6EM8 - chains F and G of the 10 polymer chains in the assembly; structure by electron microscopy, 8.40 A resolution (very low resolution: no residue pairs are listed; an interface is given only as per-side residue counts).

== Chain F (and G) ==
Protein: ATP-dependent Clp protease ATP-binding subunit ClpC
From: Staphylococcus aureus
Notes: chain G of this document is another copy of the same molecule, construct and numbering; everything in this record applies to it too
UniProt: W8U1E4 (W8U1E4_STAAU); the construct lacks a stretch of the UniProt sequence and is renumbered around it, so the offset changes along the chain: 1-587 = UniProt 1-587; 592-595 = UniProt 588-591; 596-818 = UniProt 596-818
Chain sequence (818 residues; row label = number of the first residue in the row; note: 4 numbers in that range are skipped by the numbering (no residue carries them; nothing is unmodelled there); a row labelled like 595A-595D holds insertion residues (595A, then the next letters in order)):
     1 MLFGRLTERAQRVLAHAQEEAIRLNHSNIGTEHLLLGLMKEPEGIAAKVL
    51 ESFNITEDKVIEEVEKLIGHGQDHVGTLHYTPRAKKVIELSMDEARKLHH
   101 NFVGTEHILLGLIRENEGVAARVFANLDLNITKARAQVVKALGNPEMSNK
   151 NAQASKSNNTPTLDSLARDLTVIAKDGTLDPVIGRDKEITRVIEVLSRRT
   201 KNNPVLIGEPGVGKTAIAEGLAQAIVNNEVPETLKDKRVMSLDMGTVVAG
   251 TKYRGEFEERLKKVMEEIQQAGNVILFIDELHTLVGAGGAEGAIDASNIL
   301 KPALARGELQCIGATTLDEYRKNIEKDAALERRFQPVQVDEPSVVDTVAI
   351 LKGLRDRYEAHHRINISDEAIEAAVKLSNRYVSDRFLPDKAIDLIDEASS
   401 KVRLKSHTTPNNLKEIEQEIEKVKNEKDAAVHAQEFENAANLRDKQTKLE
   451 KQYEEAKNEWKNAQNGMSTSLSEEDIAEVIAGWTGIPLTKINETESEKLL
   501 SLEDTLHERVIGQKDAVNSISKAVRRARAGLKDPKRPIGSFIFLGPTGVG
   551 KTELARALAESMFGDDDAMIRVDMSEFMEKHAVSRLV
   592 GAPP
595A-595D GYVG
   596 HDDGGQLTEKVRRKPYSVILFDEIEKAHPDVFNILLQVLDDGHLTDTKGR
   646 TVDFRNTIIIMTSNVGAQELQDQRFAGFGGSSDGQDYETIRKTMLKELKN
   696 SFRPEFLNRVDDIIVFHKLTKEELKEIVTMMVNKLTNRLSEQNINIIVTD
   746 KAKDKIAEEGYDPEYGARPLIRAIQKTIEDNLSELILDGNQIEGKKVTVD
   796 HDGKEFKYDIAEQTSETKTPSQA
Disordered / not traced: 1-4, 70-79, 113-115, 160-161, 248-254, 288-295, 465, 537-538, 595A-595D, 670-678, 795-818
From the paper describing this entry:
  - mutagenesis - D444A: increased catalytic activity
  - mutagenesis - F436A, R443A: increased catalytic activity on ATP
  - mutagenesis - C311T/E435C, C311T/E437C: unchanged catalytic activity on MecA
  - mutagenesis - F436A, R443A: decreased stability in response to ClpP
  - mutagenesis - F436A: decreased growth in response to 100 muM IPTG
  - mutagenesis - F436A: abolished binding to MecA
  - mutagenesis - E280A/E618A: abolished catalytic activity (proposed by the authors, not directly observed)
  - mutagenesis - E280A/F436A/E618A: increased binding to FITC-casein

== How chain F and chain G interact ==
At this resolution (8 A) residue pairs are not listed: 17 residues of chain F and 18 of chain G lie at the interface.

== Overview ==
17 residues of chain F face 18 of chain G across their interface. The paper reports that F436A and R443A of
chain F increase catalytic activity on ATP; F436A and R443A of chain F reduce stability in response to ClpP; 7
substitutions were tested in all.
Both chains are ATP-dependent Clp protease ATP-binding subunit ClpC (Staphylococcus aureus). Entry 6EM8
(S.aureus ClpC resting state, C2 symmetrised) was determined by electron microscopy, deposited together with
6EM9 and 6EMW.
